2X23 - chains A and E of the 4 polymer chains in the assembly; structure by X-ray diffraction, 1.81 A resolution.

# Chain A (and E)
Molecule: Enoyl-[acyl-carrier-protein] reductase [NADH]
Organism: Mycobacterium tuberculosis
Notes: EC 1.3.1.9; chain E of this document is another copy of the same molecule, construct and numbering; everything in this record applies to it too
Reference sequence: P0A5Y6 (INHA_MYCTU); residues 1-269 here = UniProt positions 1-269
Sequence (269 residues; each row starts with the number of its first residue):
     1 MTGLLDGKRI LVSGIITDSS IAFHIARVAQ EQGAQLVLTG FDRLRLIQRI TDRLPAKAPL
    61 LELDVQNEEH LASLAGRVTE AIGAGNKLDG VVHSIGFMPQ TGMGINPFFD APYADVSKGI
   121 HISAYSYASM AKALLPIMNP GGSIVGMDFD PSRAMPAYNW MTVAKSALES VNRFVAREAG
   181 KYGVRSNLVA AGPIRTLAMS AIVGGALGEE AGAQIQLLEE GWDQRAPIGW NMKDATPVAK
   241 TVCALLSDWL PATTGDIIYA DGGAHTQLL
Not modelled in the structure: 1
Small-molecule neighbours:
  - NAD (nicotinamide-adenine-dinucleotide): Gly-14, Ile-15, Ile-16, Ser-20, Ile-21, Ala-22, Phe-41, Leu-63, Asp-64, Val-65, Gln-66, Ser-94, Ile-95, Gly-96, Phe-97, Ile-122, Met-147, Asp-148, Phe-149, Tyr-158, Met-161, Lys-165, Ala-191, Gly-192, Pro-193, Ile-194, Thr-196, Leu-197, Ala-198, Met-199
  - 5-hexyl-2-(2-methylphenoxy)phenol (TCU): Gly-96, Phe-97, Met-98, Met-103, Phe-149, Met-155, Pro-156, Ala-157, Tyr-158, Met-161, Lys-165, Pro-193, Ala-198, Met-199, Ile-202, Val-203, Leu-207, Ile-215, Leu-218
What the authors report for this chain:
  - binding site for 5-hexyl-2-(2-methylphenoxy)phenol: Phe-149, Tyr-158, Ala-198, Met-199, Ile-202, Val-203
  - binding site for NAD: Lys-165
  - conformationally variable residues (order/disorder transition): Arg-195 to Glu-210

# Chain A / chain E interface
Residue-residue contacts (19):
  Arg-153(A) / Arg-153(E)
  Arg-153(A) / His-265(E)
  Arg-153(A) / Thr-266(E)
  Arg-153(A) / Gln-267(E)
  Arg-153(A) / Leu-268(E)
  Ala-154(A) / Thr-266(E)  hydrogen bond (backbone-backbone)
  Ala-154(A) / Gln-267(E)
  Ala-154(A) / Leu-268(E)  hydrogen bond (backbone-backbone)
  Pro-156(A) / Leu-269(E)
  His-265(A) / Arg-153(E)
  Thr-266(A) / Arg-153(E)
  Thr-266(A) / Ala-154(E)  hydrogen bond (backbone-backbone)
  Gln-267(A) / Arg-153(E)
  Gln-267(A) / Ala-154(E)
  Leu-268(A) / Arg-153(E)
  Leu-268(A) / Ala-154(E)  hydrogen bond (backbone-backbone)
  Leu-268(A) / Met-155(E)  hydrophobic
  Leu-269(A) / Pro-156(E)
  Leu-269(A) / Leu-217(E)  hydrophobic
Other interface residues (no listed pair), chain A (12 interface residues in all): Met-155, Gln-214, Trp-222, Arg-225
Other interface residues (no listed pair), chain E (11 interface residues in all): Arg-225

# Summary
12 residues of chain A and 11 residues of chain E are in contact, with 4 hydrogen bonds. Main-chain hydrogen
bonds include Ala-154(A)/Thr-266(E) and Ala-154(A)/Leu-268(E). Ligands of chain A: NAD and
5-hexyl-2-(2-methylphenoxy)phenol. From the paper: a binding site for 5-hexyl-2-(2-methylphenoxy)phenol at
Phe-149(A), Tyr-158(A) and Ala-198(A) among others; a binding site for NAD at Lys-165(A).
Both chains are Enoyl-[acyl-carrier-protein] reductase [NADH] (Mycobacterium tuberculosis). Entry 2X23
(crystal structure of M. tuberculosis InhA inhibited by PT70) was determined by X-ray diffraction together
with 2X22 from the same study.
